Entry 4E41 (X-ray diffraction, 2.60 A resolution); this record covers chains C and E of the 5 polymer chains in the assembly.

Chain C:
Name: Triosephosphate isomerase
Organism: Homo sapiens
Notes: EC 5.3.1.1
Reference sequence: P60174 (TPIS_HUMAN); residues 23-37 here correspond to UniProt positions 60-74 (UniProt number = residue number + 37)
Amino-acid sequence (15 residues; row label = number of the first residue in the row):
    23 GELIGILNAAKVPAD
Sequence notes: conflict I28 (Thr65 in P60174)

Chain E:
Name: T cell receptor G4 beta chain
Organism: Homo sapiens
Amino-acid sequence (239 residues; numbered 1 to 239; the number before each row is that of its first residue):
     1 GVTQSPTHLIKTRGQQATLRCSPISGHTSVYWYQQALGLGLQFLLWYDEG
    51 EERNRGNFPPRFSGRQFPNYSSELNVNALELEDSALYLCASSQIRETQYF
   101 GPGTRLLVLEDLKNVFPPEVAVFEPSEAEISHTQKATLVCLATGFYPDHV
   151 ELSWWVNGKEVHSGVCTDPQPLKEQPALNDSRYALSSRLRVSATFWQNPR
   201 NHFRCQVQFYGLSENDEWTQDRAKPVTQIVSAEAWGRAD
Disordered / not traced: 38-39, 239
Disulfides: C21-C89, C140-C205

Interface between chain C and chain E:
Contacting residue pairs - 6 pairs, chain C then chain E:
  I28(C) - R95(E)  hydrogen bond (backbone-side chain)
  N30(C) - I94(E)  hydrogen bond (side chain-backbone)
  N30(C) - R95(E)
  K33(C) - T28(E)
  K33(C) - D48(E)  salt bridge
  K33(C) - I94(E)
Other interface residues (no listed pair), chain C (4 interface residues in all): L29
Other interface residues (no listed pair), chain E (5 interface residues in all): E49

Overview:
4 residues of chain C and 5 residues of chain E are in contact, with 2 hydrogen bonds and 1 salt bridge. Polar
pairs include K33(C)-D48(E), I28(C)-R95(E) and N30(C)-I94(E).
Here chain C is Triosephosphate isomerase and chain E is T cell receptor G4 beta chain, both from Homo
sapiens. Entry 4E41 (Structural basis for the recognition of mutant self by a tumor-specific, MHC class
II-restricted T cell ...) was determined by X-ray diffraction.
